Entry 8FWM (electron microscopy, 3.49 A resolution); this record covers chains E and F of the 15 polymer chains in the assembly.

Chain E (and F):
Name: Collar sheath protein, gp13
Source organism: Agrobacterium phage Milano
Notes: chain F of this document is another copy of the same molecule, construct and numbering; everything in this record applies to it too
Reference sequence: A0A482MGH3 (A0A482MGH3_9CAUD); residues 1-230 here correspond to UniProt positions 57-286 (UniProt number = residue number + 56)
Amino-acid sequence (230 residues; numbered 1 to 230; the number before each row is that of its first residue):
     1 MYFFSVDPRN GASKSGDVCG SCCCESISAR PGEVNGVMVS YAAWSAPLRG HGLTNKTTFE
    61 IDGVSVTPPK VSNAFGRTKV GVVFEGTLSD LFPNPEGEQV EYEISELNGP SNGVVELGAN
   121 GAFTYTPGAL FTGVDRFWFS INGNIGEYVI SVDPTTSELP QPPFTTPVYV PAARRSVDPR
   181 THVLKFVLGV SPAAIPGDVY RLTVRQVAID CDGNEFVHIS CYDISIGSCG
Disulfides: Cys24-Cys221

Chain E / chain F interface:
Inter-chain disulfides: Cys23(E)-Cys229(F)
Residue-residue contacts (34; chain E residue first):
  Pro8(E) with Met1(F)
  Arg9(E) with Met1(F), hydrogen bond (backbone-backbone); Glu33(F), salt bridge; Asn35(F); Gly230(F), hydrogen bond (side chain-backbone)
  Asn10(E) with Met1(F); Tyr2(F), hydrogen bond (backbone-backbone)
  Gly11(E) with Tyr2(F)
  Ala12(E) with Tyr2(F); Ser28(F)
  Cys23(E) with Cys229(F), disulfide; Gly230(F)
  Trp44(E) with Asn35(F)
  Pro47(E) with Met1(F)
  Leu48(E) with Met1(F), hydrophobic
  Thr58(E) with Glu106(F); Leu107(F)
  Phe59(E) with Glu106(F); Leu107(F)
  Glu60(E) with Glu106(F); Leu107(F)
  Arg205(E) with Leu107(F)
  Asn214(E) with Arg174(F)
  Glu215(E) with Arg174(F), hydrogen bond (backbone-side chain)
  Phe216(E) with Val34(F); Asn35(F); Gly36(F); Arg174(F)
  Val217(E) with Gly32(F); Glu33(F); Val34(F), hydrogen bond (backbone-backbone)
  Ile219(E) with Arg30(F); Pro31(F); Glu33(F)
Interface residues without a listed pair, chain E (25 interface residues in all): Ser21, Cys24, Arg49, Ile61, Asp62, Thr203, His218
Interface residues without a listed pair, chain F (19 interface residues in all): Phe3, Glu103, Lys185, Val187

In short:
The interface between chain E and chain F involves 25 residues on one side and 19 on the other; the contacts
include 1 disulfide bond, 5 hydrogen bonds and 1 salt bridge. Polar contacts include Arg9(E)-Glu33(F),
Arg9(E)-Gly230(F) and Glu215(E)-Arg174(F).
Both chains are Collar sheath protein, gp13 (Agrobacterium phage Milano). Entry 8FWM (Structure of tail-neck
junction of Agrobacterium phage Milano) was determined by electron microscopy, deposited together with 8FWE,
8FWG, 8FXP and 8FXR.
